PDB entry 3HPW | X-ray diffraction, 1.45 A resolution | chains A and C of the 3 polymer chains in the assembly

# Chain A
Molecule: Cytotoxic protein ccdB
From: Escherichia coli
Notes: fragment: CcdB
UniProtKB: P62554 (CCDB_ECOLI); residue numbers follow UniProt; this construct covers 1-101
Amino-acid sequence (101 residues; row label = number of the first residue in the row):
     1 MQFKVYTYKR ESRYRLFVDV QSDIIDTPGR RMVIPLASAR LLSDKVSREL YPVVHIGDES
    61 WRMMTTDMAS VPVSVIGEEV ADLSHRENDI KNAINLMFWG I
Curated features (UniProtKB/Swiss-Prot):
  - mutagenesis: Gln-21 (Q21L/S/Y: No phenotype), Trp-61 (W61L/Q/S/Y: No phenotype), Trp-99 to Ile-101 (Loss of toxicity, no decrease in protein stability. Still represses ccdAB operon, still forms complex with CcdA), Trp-99 (W99L/Q/S/Y: Loss of toxicity), Gly-100 (G100E/R: Loss of toxicity, no decrease in protein stability. Still represses ccdAB operon, still forms complex with CcdA), Ile-101 (I101R: Loss of toxicity)
What the authors report for this chain:
  - conformationally variable residues (order/disorder transition, side-chain flip): Thr-7 to Arg-15, Trp-99

# Chain C
Molecule: Protein ccdA
Notes: fragment: C-terminal domain
UniProtKB: P62552 (CCDA_ECOLI); residues 37-72 here = UniProt positions 37-72
Amino-acid sequence (36 residues; each row starts with the number of its first residue):
    37 RRLRAERWKA ENQEGMAEVA RFIEMNGSFA DENRDW
Unresolved in the structure: 37-39
Curated features (UniProtKB/Swiss-Prot):
  - region: Ala-41 to Trp-72 (Interaction with CcdB)
  - mutagenesis: Asn-62 to Trp-72 (Loss of protein stability), Arg-70 (R70K: Increased protein stability)

# How chain A and chain C interact
Contacting residue pairs - 27 pairs, chain A then chain C:
  Tyr-8(A) with Arg-70(C), hydrogen bond; Trp-72(C), hydrogen bond (side chain-backbone)
  Ser-12(A) with Trp-72(C), hydrogen bond (side chain-backbone)
  Arg-13(A) with Asp-71(C), salt bridge; Trp-72(C)
  Tyr-14(A) with Trp-72(C), hydrophobic
  Phe-17(A) with Trp-72(C), hydrophobic
  Ile-24(A) with Trp-44(C); Lys-45(C)
  Ile-25(A) with Trp-44(C), hydrophobic; Met-52(C), hydrophobic
  Asp-26(A) with Met-52(C)
  Thr-27(A) with Met-52(C)
  Pro-28(A) with Met-52(C); Ala-56(C)
  Arg-30(A) with Ser-64(C), hydrogen bond; Ala-66(C); Asp-67(C), salt bridge
  Val-33(A) with Trp-72(C), hydrophobic
  Pro-35(A) with Trp-72(C)
  Asp-67(A) with Trp-72(C), hydrogen bond (backbone-side chain)
  Ala-69(A) with Arg-70(C); Trp-72(C), hydrophobic
  Ser-70(A) with Ala-66(C); Arg-70(C)
  Val-71(A) with Trp-72(C), hydrophobic
  Pro-72(A) with Asp-67(C)
Other interface residues (no listed pair), chain C (12 interface residues in all): Ala-41, Ala-53
The authors on this interface:
  - residue pairs: Tyr-8(A)/Trp-72(C), Tyr-14(A)/Trp-72(C)
  - interface residues, chain C: Arg-40(C), Phe-65(C), Trp-72(C)

# Summary
18 residues of chain A and 12 residues of chain C are in contact; the contacts include 5 hydrogen bonds and 2
salt bridges. Polar pairs include Arg-13(A)/Asp-71(C), Arg-30(A)/Asp-67(C) and Tyr-8(A)/Arg-70(C). The paper
describes contacts between Tyr-8(A) and Trp-72(C) and Tyr-14(A) and Trp-72(C). The paper reports interface
residues Arg-40(C), Phe-65(C) and Trp-72(C); conformational variability at Thr-7(A) and Trp-99(A).
Chain A is Cytotoxic protein ccdB (Escherichia coli) and chain C is Protein ccdA; the structure, CcdB dimer in
complex with one C-terminal CcdA domain, was determined by X-ray diffraction, deposited together with 3G7Z.
